9J6E - chains A and B; structure by X-ray diffraction, 2.15 A resolution.

Chain A (and B):
Name: 3-oxopimeloyl-[acyl-carrier-protein] synthase
Organism: Agrobacterium fabrum (strain C58 / ATCC 33970)
Notes: EC 2.3.1.-; chain B of this document is another copy of the same molecule, construct and numbering; everything in this record applies to it too
UniProtKB: Q7CTU0 (BIOZ_AGRFC); residue numbers follow UniProt; this construct covers 1-328
Sequence (328 residues; numbered 1 to 328; the number before each row is that of its first residue):
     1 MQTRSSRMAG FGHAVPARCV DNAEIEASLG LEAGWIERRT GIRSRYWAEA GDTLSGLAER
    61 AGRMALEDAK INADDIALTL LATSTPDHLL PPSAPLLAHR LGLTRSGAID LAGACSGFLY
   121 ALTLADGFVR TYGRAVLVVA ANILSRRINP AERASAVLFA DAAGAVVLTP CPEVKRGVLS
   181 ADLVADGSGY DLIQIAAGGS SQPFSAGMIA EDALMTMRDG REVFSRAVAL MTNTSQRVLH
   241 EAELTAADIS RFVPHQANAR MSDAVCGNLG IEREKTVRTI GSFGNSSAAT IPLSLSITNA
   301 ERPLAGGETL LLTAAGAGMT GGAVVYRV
Unresolved in the structure: 1
Modified residues: C115 (5-[(2R)-2-azanyl-3-oxidanyl-3-oxidanylidene-propyl]sulfanyl-5-oxidanylidene-pentanoic acid; A1ECI)
Ligand contacts: coenzyme A (COA): W35, R39, T40, C115, R153, A154, V157, L158, F159, I193, M217, G220, R221, V223, F224, A227, H255, A257, N258, R260, M261, N285, A315, G316

Chain A / chain B interface:
Contacting residue pairs (122):
  L54(A) with S200(B)
  L78(A) with Y120(B), hydrophobic
  T85(A) with S200(B), hydrogen bond (backbone-side chain)
  P86(A) with G199(B); S200(B), hydrogen bond (backbone-backbone)
  D87(A) with Y190(B); G199(B); S200(B), hydrogen bond (backbone-backbone); S201(B), hydrogen bond (backbone-backbone)
  H88(A) with Y190(B), hydrogen bond; Q194(B); I195(B); A196(B); G199(B)
  L89(A) with L89(B), hydrophobic; R147(B), hydrogen bond (backbone-side chain); A197(B); G198(B); G199(B); F204(B), hydrophobic
  L90(A) with C115(B); I193(B), hydrophobic; Q194(B); I195(B), hydrogen bond (backbone-backbone); M215(B), hydrophobic
  P91(A) with Y190(B); I193(B); Q194(B); A317(B), hydrophobic; G318(B)
  P92(A) with A112(B); G113(B); A114(B); Y190(B)
  P95(A) with G187(B); G318(B); M319(B); T320(B)
  L96(A) with Y190(B), hydrophobic
  H99(A) with G187(B); S188(B)
  S106(A) with A185(B)
  G107(A) with Y120(B); L183(B), hydrogen bond (backbone-backbone); V184(B); A185(B)
  A108(A) with Y120(B), hydrogen bond (backbone-side chain); A185(B), hydrophobic; T320(B)
  I109(A) with A112(B); G113(B); Y120(B), hydrophobic
  D110(A) with L111(B); A112(B), hydrogen bond (backbone-backbone)
  L111(A) with I109(B), hydrophobic; D110(B); L111(B), hydrophobic
  A112(A) with P92(B); I109(B); D110(B), hydrogen bond (backbone-backbone)
  G113(A) with P92(B); I109(B)
  C115(A) with L90(B)
  Y120(A) with L78(B), hydrophobic; G107(B); A108(B), hydrogen bond (side chain-backbone); I109(B), hydrophobic
  T123(A) with Y132(B)
  L124(A) with L78(B), hydrophobic; L124(B)
  G127(A) with T131(B)
  R130(A) with T131(B)
  T131(A) with G127(B); R130(B)
  Y132(A) with T123(B); V178(B); A181(B)
  R146(A) with S200(B), hydrogen bond (side chain-backbone)
  R147(A) with L89(B), hydrogen bond (side chain-backbone)
  V178(A) with Y132(B)
  A181(A) with Y132(B)
  L183(A) with G107(B), hydrogen bond (backbone-backbone); F128(B), hydrophobic
  V184(A) with G107(B)
  A185(A) with S106(B), hydrogen bond (backbone-backbone); G107(B); A108(B), hydrophobic
  G187(A) with P95(B); H99(B)
  S188(A) with H99(B)
  Y190(A) with D87(B); H88(B), hydrogen bond; P91(B); P92(B); L96(B), hydrophobic
  I193(A) with L90(B), hydrophobic; P91(B)
  Q194(A) with H88(B); L90(B)
  I195(A) with H88(B); L90(B), hydrogen bond (backbone-backbone)
  A196(A) with H88(B)
  A197(A) with L89(B)
  G198(A) with L89(B)
  G199(A) with P86(B); D87(B); L89(B)
  S200(A) with L54(B); T85(B), hydrogen bond (side chain-backbone); P86(B), hydrogen bond (backbone-backbone); D87(B), hydrogen bond (backbone-backbone); R146(B), hydrogen bond (backbone-side chain)
  S201(A) with T53(B); D87(B), hydrogen bond (backbone-backbone)
  F204(A) with L89(B), hydrophobic; F204(B), hydrophobic
  M215(A) with L90(B), hydrophobic
  A317(A) with P91(B)
  G318(A) with P91(B); P95(B)
  M319(A) with P95(B)
  T320(A) with P95(B)
Interface residues without a listed pair, chain A (67 interface residues in all): T53, A77, L80, S84, S93, A114, G117, D126, F128, I143, Q202, P203, A213
Interface residues without a listed pair, chain B (66 interface residues in all): A77, L80, S84, G117, D126, I143, Q202, P203, A213

In short:
The interface between chain A and chain B involves 67 residues on one side and 66 on the other; the contacts
include 23 hydrogen bonds. Polar pairs include T85(A)-S200(B), H88(A)-Y190(B) and L89(A)-R147(B). Chain A
binds coenzyme A.
Both chains are 3-oxopimeloyl-[acyl-carrier-protein] synthase (Agrobacterium fabrum (strain C58 / ATCC
33970)). Entry 9J6E (Crystal structure of BioZ from Agrobacterium tumefaciens in complex with galutaryl-CoA)
was determined by X-ray diffraction, deposited together with 9W96.
